PDB entry 6E9B | X-ray diffraction, 3.15 A resolution | chain A

== Chain A ==
Name: Mixed-linkage glucan utilization locus (MLGUL) SGBP-B
Organism: Bacteroides ovatus (strain ATCC 8483 / DSM 1896 / JCM 5824 / NCTC 11153)
UniProtKB: A7LY28 (A7LY28_BACO1); numbering as in UniProt (aligned over 22-420)
Amino-acid sequence (420 residues; each row starts with the number of its first residue):
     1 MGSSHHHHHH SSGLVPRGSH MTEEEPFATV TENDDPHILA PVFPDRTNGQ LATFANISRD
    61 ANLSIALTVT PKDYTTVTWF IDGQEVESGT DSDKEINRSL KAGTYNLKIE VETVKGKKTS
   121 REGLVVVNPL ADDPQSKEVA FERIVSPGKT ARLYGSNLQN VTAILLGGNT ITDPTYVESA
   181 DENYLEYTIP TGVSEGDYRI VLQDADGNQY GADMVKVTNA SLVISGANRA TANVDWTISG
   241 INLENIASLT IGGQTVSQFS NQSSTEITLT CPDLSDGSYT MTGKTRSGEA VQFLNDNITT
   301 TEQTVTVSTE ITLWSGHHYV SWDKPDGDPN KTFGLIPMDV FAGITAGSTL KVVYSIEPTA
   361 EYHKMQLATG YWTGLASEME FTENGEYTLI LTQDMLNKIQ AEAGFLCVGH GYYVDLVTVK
Unresolved in the structure: 1-32, 66-70, 76-77
Sequence notes: initiating methionine (1); expression tag (2-21)
What the authors report for this chain:
  - binding site for beta-D-glucopyranose: Trp-322, Tyr-362, Tyr-371, Trp-372
  - mutagenesis - W322A, W372A: abolished binding to bMLG
  - mutagenesis - Y362A, Y371A: decreased binding to bMLG

== Overview ==
From the paper: a binding site for beta-D-glucopyranose at Trp-322, Tyr-362 and Tyr-371 among others; W322A
and W372A abolish binding to bMLG; 4 substitutions were tested in all.
Chain A is Mixed-linkage glucan utilization locus (MLGUL) SGBP-B (Bacteroides ovatus (strain ATCC 8483 / DSM
1896 / JCM 5824 / NCTC 11153)); the structure, Bacteroides ovatus mixed-linkage glucan utilization locus
(MLGUL) SGBP-B in complex with mixed-linkage heptasaccharide, was determined by X-ray diffraction (same
publication as 6DMF, 6E57, 6E60 and 6E61).
